4CXG - chains A and Y of the 9 polymer chains in the assembly; structure by electron microscopy, 8.70 A resolution (very low resolution: no residue pairs are listed; an interface is given only as per-side residue counts).

== Chain A ==
Molecule: Elongation factor 1A
Source organism: Oryctolagus cuniculus
Chain sequence (437 residues; each row starts with the number of its first residue):
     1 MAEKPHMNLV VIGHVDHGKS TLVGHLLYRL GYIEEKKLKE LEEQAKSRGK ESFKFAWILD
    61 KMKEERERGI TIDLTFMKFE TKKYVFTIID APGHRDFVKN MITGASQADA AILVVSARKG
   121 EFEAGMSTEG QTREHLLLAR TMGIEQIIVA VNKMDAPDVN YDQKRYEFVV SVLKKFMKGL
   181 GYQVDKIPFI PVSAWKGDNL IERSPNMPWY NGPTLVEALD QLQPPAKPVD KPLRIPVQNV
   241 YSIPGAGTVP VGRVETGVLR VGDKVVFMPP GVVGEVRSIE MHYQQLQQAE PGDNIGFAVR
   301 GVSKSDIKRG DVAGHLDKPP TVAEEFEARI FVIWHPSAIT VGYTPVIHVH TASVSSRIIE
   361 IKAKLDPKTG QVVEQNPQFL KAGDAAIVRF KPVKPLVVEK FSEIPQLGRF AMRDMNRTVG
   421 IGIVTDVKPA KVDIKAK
Not modelled in the structure: 1-3, 431-437
Small-molecule neighbours: phenylalanine (PHE): Tyr241, Ile243, Val251, Gly296

== Chain Y ==
Molecule: Transfer RNA
Source organism: Oryctolagus cuniculus
Sequence (76 nucleotides; numbered 1 to 76; the number before each row is that of its first residue):
     1 GCGGAUUUAG CUCAGUUGGG AGAGCGCCGG UCUCCAAAAC CGGAGGUCXU GUGUUCGAUC
    61 CACAGAAUUC GCACCA
Modified / non-standard residues: 2MG (2N-methylguanosine-5'-monophosphate) at position 10, H2U (5,6-dihydrouridine-5'-monophosphate) at position 16, H2U (5,6-dihydrouridine-5'-monophosphate) at position 17, M2G (N2-dimethylguanosine-5'-monophosphate) at position 26, OMC (o2'-methylycytidine-5'-monophosphate) at position 32, MIA (2-methylthio-N6-isopentenyl-adenosine-5'-monophosphate) at position 37, 7MG (7N-methyl-8-hydroguanosine-5'-monophosphate) at position 46, 5MC (5-methylcytidine-5'-monophosphate) at position 49, 5MU (5-methyluridine 5'-monophosphate) at position 54, PSU (pseudouridine-5'-monophosphate) at position 55, 1MA (6-hydro-1-methyladenosine-5'-monophosphate) at position 58
Glycans and other covalent adducts: phenylalanine (PHE) linked to A76

== Interface between chain A and chain Y ==
At this resolution (9 A) residue pairs are not listed: 20 residues of chain A and 10 of chain Y lie at the interface.
Interface features reported in the paper:
  - interface residues, chain Y: C63(Y)

== Overview ==
20 residues of chain A and 10 residues of chain Y are in contact. Chain A binds phenylalanine. Phenylalanine
is covalently linked to A76(Y). From the paper: the interface residue C63(Y).
Chain A is Elongation factor 1A and chain Y is Transfer RNA, both from Oryctolagus cuniculus; the structure,
Regulation of the mammalian elongation cycle by 40S subunit rolling: a eukaryotic-specific ribosome
rearrangement, was determined by electron microscopy together with 4CXH from the same study.
